3GXX - chain A; structure by X-ray diffraction, 2.40 A resolution.

Chain A:
Name: Transcription elongation factor SPT6
Organism: Candida glabrata
Notes: fragment: SH2 domain
UniProt: Q6FLB1 (SPT6_CANGA); residues 5-103 here correspond to UniProt positions 1250-1348 (UniProt number = residue number + 1245)
Chain sequence (103 residues; row label = number of the first residue in the row):
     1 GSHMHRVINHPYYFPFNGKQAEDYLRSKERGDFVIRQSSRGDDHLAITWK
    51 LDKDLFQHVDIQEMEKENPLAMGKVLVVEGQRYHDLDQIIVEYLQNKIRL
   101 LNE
Unresolved in the structure: 1, 70-72, 101-103
Construct notes: expression tag (1-4); engineered mutation Mse64 (Leu1309 in Q6FLB1), Mse72 (Leu1317 in Q6FLB1)
Modified / non-standard residues: Mse4 (selenomethionine; parent Met); Mse64 (selenomethionine; parent Met); Mse72 (selenomethionine)
What the authors report for this chain:
  - specificity-determining residues: G18, D60 (proposed by the authors, not directly observed)

Overview:
The paper reports specificity determinants G18 and D60.
Chain A is Transcription elongation factor SPT6 (Candida glabrata); the structure, Structure of the SH2 domain
of the Candida glabrata transcription elongation factor Spt6, crystal form B, was determined by X-ray
diffraction (same publication as 3GXW).
